Entry 6VVS (X-ray diffraction, 3.11 A resolution); this record covers chains A and B of the 11 polymer chains in the assembly.

[Chain A (and B)]
Molecule: DNA-directed RNA polymerase subunit alpha
Organism: Mycolicibacterium smegmatis (strain ATCC 700084 / mc(2)155)
Notes: EC 2.7.7.6; chain B of this document is another copy of the same molecule, construct and numbering; everything in this record applies to it too
Reference sequence: A0QSL8 (RPOA_MYCS2); residues 1-350 here = UniProt positions 1-350
Sequence (350 residues; each row starts with the number of its first residue):
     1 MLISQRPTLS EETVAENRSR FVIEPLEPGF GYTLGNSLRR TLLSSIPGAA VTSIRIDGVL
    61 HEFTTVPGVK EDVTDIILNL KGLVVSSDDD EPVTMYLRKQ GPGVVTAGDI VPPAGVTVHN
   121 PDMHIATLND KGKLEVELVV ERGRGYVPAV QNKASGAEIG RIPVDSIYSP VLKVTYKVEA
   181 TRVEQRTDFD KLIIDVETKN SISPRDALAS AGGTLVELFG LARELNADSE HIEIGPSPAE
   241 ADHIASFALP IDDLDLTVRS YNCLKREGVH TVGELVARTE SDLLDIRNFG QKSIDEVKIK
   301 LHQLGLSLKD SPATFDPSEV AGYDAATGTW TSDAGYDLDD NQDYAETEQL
Unresolved in the structure: 183-185, 222-350 (chain B: 234-350)

[How chain A and chain B interact]
Residue-residue contacts - 52 pairs, chain A then chain B:
  Met1(A) - Arg142(B)  hydrogen bond (backbone-backbone)
  Met1(A) - Gly143(B)
  Met1(A) - Tyr168(B)
  Leu2(A) - Arg142(B)  hydrogen bond (backbone-backbone)
  Leu2(A) - Gly143(B)
  Ile3(A) - Arg144(B)
  Leu9(A) - Leu221(B)
  Leu9(A) - Ala222(B)
  Leu9(A) - Leu225(B)  hydrophobic
  Leu26(A) - Leu218(B)  hydrophobic
  Glu27(A) - Ser44(B)
  Glu27(A) - Arg144(B)  salt bridge
  Gly29(A) - Arg40(B)
  Phe30(A) - Arg40(B)
  Phe30(A) - Ser44(B)
  Phe30(A) - Ser45(B)
  Thr33(A) - Asn36(B)  hydrogen bond
  Thr33(A) - Ser37(B)  hydrogen bond (backbone-side chain)
  Leu34(A) - Leu218(B)  hydrophobic
  Leu34(A) - Phe219(B)  hydrophobic
  Ser37(A) - Thr33(B)
  Ser37(A) - Ser37(B)
  Arg40(A) - Gly29(B)
  Arg40(A) - Tyr32(B)
  Arg40(A) - Thr33(B)
  Thr41(A) - Phe30(B)
  Ser45(A) - Phe30(B)
  Arg144(A) - Leu2(B)
  Arg144(A) - Glu27(B)  salt bridge
  Arg144(A) - His231(B)
  Asp206(A) - Asn226(B)  hydrogen bond
  Leu208(A) - Ala222(B)
  Ala209(A) - Ala222(B)
  Ala209(A) - Asn226(B)
  Ala209(A) - Ala227(B)
  Ser210(A) - Ser229(B)
  Gly213(A) - Arg223(B)
  Gly213(A) - Glu230(B)
  Thr214(A) - Glu230(B)  hydrogen bond (side chain-backbone)
  Thr214(A) - His231(B)  hydrogen bond
  Leu215(A) - Phe219(B)  hydrophobic
  Val216(A) - Val216(B)
  Val216(A) - Phe219(B)  hydrophobic
  Val216(A) - Gly220(B)
  Glu217(A) - Ile232(B)
  Glu217(A) - Glu233(B)
  Leu218(A) - Phe30(B)  hydrophobic
  Phe219(A) - Leu34(B)  hydrophobic
  Phe219(A) - Leu38(B)  hydrophobic
  Phe219(A) - Leu215(B)  hydrophobic
  Phe219(A) - Phe219(B)  hydrophobic
  Leu221(A) - Ala209(B)  hydrophobic
Other interface residues (no listed pair), chain A (34 interface residues in all): Phe21, Pro28, Leu38, Pro47, Arg142, Gly212, Gly220
Other interface residues (no listed pair), chain B (42 interface residues in all): Met1, Ile3, Ser4, Leu9, Thr41, Asp90, Glu141, Asp228

[Summary]
The interface between chain A and chain B involves 34 residues on one side and 42 on the other; the contacts
include 7 hydrogen bonds and 2 salt bridges. Among the polar pairs are Glu27(A)-Arg144(B), Thr33(A)-Asn36(B)
and Thr33(A)-Ser37(B).
Both chains are DNA-directed RNA polymerase subunit alpha (Mycolicibacterium smegmatis (strain ATCC 700084 /
mc(2)155)). Entry 6VVS (Crystal structure of a Mycobacterium smegmatis RNA polymerase transcription initiation
complex with antibiotic Sorangicin) was determined by X-ray diffraction, deposited together with 6VVT, 6VVV,
6VVX, 6VVY, 6VVZ and 6VW0.
